7V1K - chain A; structure by X-ray diffraction, 3.29 A resolution.

# Chain A
Protein: Isoform 2 of Nuclear autoantigenic sperm protein
From: Homo sapiens
Reference sequence: P49321-2 (NASP-2_HUMAN); numbering as in UniProt; present here: 30-100, 160-340
Chain sequence (252 residues; numbered 30 to 340; 59 numbers in that range are skipped by the numbering (no residue carries them; nothing is unmodelled there); the number before each row is that of its first residue):
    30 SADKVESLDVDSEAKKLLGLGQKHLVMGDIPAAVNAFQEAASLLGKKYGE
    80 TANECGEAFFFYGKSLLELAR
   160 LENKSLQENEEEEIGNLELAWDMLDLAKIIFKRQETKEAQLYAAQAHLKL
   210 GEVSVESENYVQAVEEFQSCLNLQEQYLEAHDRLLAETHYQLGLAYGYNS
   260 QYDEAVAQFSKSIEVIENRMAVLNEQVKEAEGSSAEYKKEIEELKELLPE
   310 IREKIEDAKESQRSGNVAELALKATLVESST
Not modelled in the structure: 30-37, 160-168, 326-340
From the paper describing this entry:
  - self-association interface (contacts with another copy of this molecule): Val265, Ile272, Leu282, Val286, Ile300, Leu307
  - mutagenesis - L185A/I188A (Tm 60.4 degC), E224A/E225A (Tm 54.1 degC), R242A (Tm 55.4 degC), L306A (Tm 54.7 degC): unchanged stability
  - mutagenesis - R242A: unchanged binding to alphaN region of H3
  - mutagenesis - N218A/Q221A: unchanged binding to H3 alphaN peptide
  - mutagenesis - E177A/W180A/D181A, E177A/W180A/D181A/E246A/Y249A/L253A, E246A/Y249A/L253A: decreased binding to H3-H4

# Summary
From the paper: E177A/W180A/D181A, E177A/W180A/D181A/E246A/Y249A/L253A and E246A/Y249A/L253A reduce binding to
H3-H4; a self-association interface involving Val265, Ile272 and Leu282 among others; 8 substitutions were
tested in all.
Chain A is Isoform 2 of Nuclear autoantigenic sperm protein (Homo sapiens); the structure, Apo structure of
sNASP core, was determined by X-ray diffraction together with 7V1L and 7V1M from the same study.
